7PXB - chains B and G of the 7 polymer chains in the assembly; structure by electron microscopy, 4.00 A resolution.

[Chain B]
Protein: AAA ATPase forming ring-shaped complexes
From: Mycobacterium tuberculosis
UniProt: A0A045JPX7 (A0A045JPX7_MYCTX); numbering as in UniProt (aligned over 1-609)
Sequence (609 residues; row label = number of the first residue in the row):
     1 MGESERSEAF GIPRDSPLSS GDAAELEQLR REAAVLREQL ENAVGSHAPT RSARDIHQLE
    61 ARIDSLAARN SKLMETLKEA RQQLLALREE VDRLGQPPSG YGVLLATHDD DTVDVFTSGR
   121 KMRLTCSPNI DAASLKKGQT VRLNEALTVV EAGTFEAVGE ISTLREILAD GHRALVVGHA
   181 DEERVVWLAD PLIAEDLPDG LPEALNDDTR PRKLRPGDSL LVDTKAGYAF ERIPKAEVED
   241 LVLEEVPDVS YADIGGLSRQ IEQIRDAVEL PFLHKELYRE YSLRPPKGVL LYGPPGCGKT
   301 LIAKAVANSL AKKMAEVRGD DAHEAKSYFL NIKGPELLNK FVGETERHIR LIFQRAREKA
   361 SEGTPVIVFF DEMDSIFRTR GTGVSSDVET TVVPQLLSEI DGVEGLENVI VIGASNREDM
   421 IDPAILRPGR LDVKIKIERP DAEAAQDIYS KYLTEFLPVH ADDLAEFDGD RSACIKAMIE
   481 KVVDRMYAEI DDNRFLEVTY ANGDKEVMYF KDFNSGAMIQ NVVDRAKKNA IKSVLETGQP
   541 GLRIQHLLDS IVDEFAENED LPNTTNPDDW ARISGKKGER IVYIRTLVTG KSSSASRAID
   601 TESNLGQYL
Disordered / not traced: 1-96, 194-210, 590-609
Metal / ion sites: Mg2+: Thr300 (together with ATP)
Residues lining bound ligands:
  - ATP (adenosine-5'-triphosphate), molecule 1: Asp253, Ile254, Gly255, Gly256, Pro294, Pro295, Gly296, Cys297, Gly298, Lys299, Thr300, Leu301, Glu372, Asn416, Ile448, Tyr452, Gly516, Ala517, Gln520
  - ATP, molecule 2: Asp401, Arg427, Arg430
What the authors report for this chain:
  - mutagenesis - K340A: abolished catalytic activity on ATP
  - mutagenesis - K340A: decreased catalytic activity on PupDHFR

[Chain G]
Protein: Prokaryotic ubiquitin-like protein Pup
From: Mycobacterium tuberculosis
UniProt: A0A045GWT8 (A0A045GWT8_MYCTX); residue numbers follow UniProt; this construct covers 1-64
Sequence (66 residues; each row starts with the number of its first residue; numbers below 1 keep their minus sign (Gly-1 is residue -1)):
    -1 GSMAQEQTKR GGGGGDDDDI AGSTAAGQER REKLTEETDD LLDEIDDVLE ENAEDFVRAY
    59 VQKGGQ
Disordered / not traced: 16-64
Differences from the reference sequence: expression tag (-1 to 0)

[How chain B and chain G interact]
Contacting residue pairs (10; chain B residue first):
  Asn339(B) - Lys7(G)  hydrogen bond (backbone-side chain)
  Lys340(B) - Lys7(G)  hydrogen bond (backbone-side chain)
  Lys340(B) - Arg8(G)
  Phe341(B) - Lys7(G)  hydrogen bond (backbone-side chain)
  Phe341(B) - Arg8(G)
  Val342(B) - Lys7(G)
  Val342(B) - Arg8(G)
  Val384(B) - Ala2(G)
  Ser386(B) - Gln5(G)  hydrogen bond (side chain-backbone)
  Asp387(B) - Gln5(G)
Interface residues without a listed pair, chain B (8 interface residues in all): Ser385
Interface residues without a listed pair, chain G (7 interface residues in all): Gln3, Glu4, Gly10

[Overview]
Chain B and chain G form an interface of 8 and 7 residues respectively, with 4 hydrogen bonds. Polar contacts
include Asn339(B)-Lys7(G), Lys340(B)-Lys7(G) and Phe341(B)-Lys7(G). Chain B binds ATP. From the paper: K340A
of chain B abolishes catalytic activity on ATP; K340A of chain B reduces catalytic activity on PupDHFR.
Chain B is AAA ATPase forming ring-shaped complexes and chain G is Prokaryotic ubiquitin-like protein Pup,
both from Mycobacterium tuberculosis; the structure, Substrate-engaged mycobacterial Proteasome-associated
ATPase - focused 3D refinement (state B), was determined by electron microscopy, deposited together with 7PX9,
7PXA, 7PXC and 7PXD.
